Entry 8UT9 (electron microscopy, 3.30 A resolution); this record covers chains C and D of the 8 polymer chains in the assembly.

[Chain C]
Protein: Hemagglutinin HA1 chain
Source organism: Influenza A virus
UniProtKB: V5IRV0 (V5IRV0_9INFA); residues 1-316 here = UniProt positions 1-316
Sequence (317 residues; row label = number of the first residue in the row):
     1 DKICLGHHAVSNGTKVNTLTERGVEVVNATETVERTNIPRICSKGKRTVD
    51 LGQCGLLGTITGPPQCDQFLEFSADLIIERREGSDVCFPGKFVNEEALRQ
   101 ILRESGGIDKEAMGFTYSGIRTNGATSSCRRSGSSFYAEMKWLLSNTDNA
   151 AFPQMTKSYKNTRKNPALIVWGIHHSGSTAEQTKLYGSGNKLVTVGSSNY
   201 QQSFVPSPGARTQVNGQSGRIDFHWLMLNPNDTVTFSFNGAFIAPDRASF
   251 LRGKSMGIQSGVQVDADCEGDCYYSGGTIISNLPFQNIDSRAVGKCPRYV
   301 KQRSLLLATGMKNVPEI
Disordered / not traced: 317
Sequence notes: conflict Phe88 (Tyr in V5IRV0); expression tag (317)
Cystine bridges: Cys42-Cys268, Cys54-Cys66, Cys87-Cys129, Cys272-Cys296
Covalent attachments: N-acetylglucosamine (NAG) linked to Asn12, Asn28

[Chain D]
Protein: Hemagglutinin HA2 chain
Source organism: Influenza A virus
UniProtKB: A0A881CR78 (A0A881CR78_9INFA); residues -3 to 174 here correspond to UniProt positions 336-513 (UniProt number = residue number + 339)
Sequence (231 residues; numbered -3 to 227; the number before each row is that of its first residue; numbers below 1 keep their minus sign (Pro-3 is residue -3)):
    -3 PKGRGLFGAIAGFIENGWEGLIDGWYGFRHQNAQGEGTAADYKSTQSAID
    47 QITGKLNRLIEKTNQQFELIDNEFTEVEKQIGNVINWTRDSITEVWSYNA
    97 ELLVAMENQHTIDLADSEMDKLYERVKRQLRENAEEDGTGCFEIFHKCDD
   147 DCMASIRNNTYDHSKYREEAMQNRIQIDGSGYIPEAPRDGQAYVRKDGEW
   197 VLLSTFLGSGLNDIFEAQKIEWHEGHHHHHH
Disordered / not traced: -3 to 4, 172-227
Sequence notes: conflict Thr71 (Asn410 in A0A881CR78); expression tag (175-227)
Cystine bridges: Cys144-Cys148
Covalent attachments: N-acetylglucosamine (NAG) linked to Asn82, Asn154

[Interface between chain C and chain D]
Pairs across the interface (134; chain C residue first):
  Asp1(C) - Gln27(D)
  Asp1(C) - Glu139(D)
  Asp1(C) - Ile140(D)  hydrogen bond (backbone-backbone)
  Asp1(C) - Lys143(D)
  Lys2(C) - His26(D)
  Lys2(C) - Gln27(D)
  Lys2(C) - Asp133(D)  salt bridge
  Lys2(C) - Cys137(D)
  Lys2(C) - Phe138(D)
  Lys2(C) - Met149(D)
  Ile3(C) - Phe24(D)  hydrophobic
  Ile3(C) - Cys137(D)
  Ile3(C) - Phe138(D)  hydrogen bond (backbone-backbone)
  Ile3(C) - Ile140(D)  hydrophobic
  Ile3(C) - Met149(D)  hydrophobic
  Ile3(C) - Ile152(D)  hydrophobic
  Cys4(C) - Ile6(D)  hydrophobic
  Cys4(C) - Ala7(D)
  Cys4(C) - Gly8(D)
  Cys4(C) - Trp14(D)  hydrophobic
  Cys4(C) - Phe24(D)
  Cys4(C) - Arg25(D)  hydrogen bond (backbone-backbone)
  Cys4(C) - Cys137(D)  hydrophobic
  Leu5(C) - Gly8(D)
  Leu5(C) - Phe9(D)  hydrogen bond (backbone-backbone)
  Leu5(C) - Trp14(D)
  Leu5(C) - Gly23(D)
  Leu5(C) - Phe24(D)  hydrophobic
  Leu5(C) - Met115(D)  hydrophobic
  Leu5(C) - Leu118(D)  hydrophobic
  Leu5(C) - Tyr119(D)  hydrophobic
  Leu5(C) - Gly136(D)  hydrogen bond (backbone-backbone)
  Leu5(C) - Phe138(D)  hydrophobic
  Gly6(C) - Phe9(D)
  Gly6(C) - Trp14(D)
  Gly6(C) - Gly23(D)  hydrogen bond (backbone-backbone)
  Gly6(C) - Met115(D)
  His7(C) - Phe9(D)
  His7(C) - Gly13(D)
  His7(C) - Trp14(D)  hydrogen bond (backbone-backbone)
  His7(C) - Trp21(D)
  His8(C) - Trp14(D)
  His8(C) - Leu17(D)
  His8(C) - Gly20(D)
  His8(C) - Trp21(D)  hydrogen bond (backbone-backbone)
  Ala9(C) - Trp14(D)  hydrogen bond (backbone-backbone)
  Ala9(C) - Glu15(D)
  Val16(C) - Asn104(D)
  Asn17(C) - Ala101(D)
  Asn17(C) - Asn104(D)  hydrogen bond (backbone-side chain)
  Thr18(C) - Ala101(D)
  Thr18(C) - Gln105(D)
  Thr18(C) - Ile108(D)
  Leu19(C) - Ala101(D)
  Leu19(C) - Met102(D)  hydrophobic
  Leu19(C) - Gln105(D)
  Thr20(C) - Gln105(D)
  Val24(C) - Ile108(D)  hydrophobic
  Thr32(C) - Val100(D)
  Glu79(C) - Phe70(D)
  Arg80(C) - Phe70(D)
  Arg81(C) - Glu69(D)  salt bridge
  Arg81(C) - Phe70(D)
  Glu96(C) - Ile66(D)
  Glu96(C) - Asp67(D)
  Glu96(C) - Asn68(D)  hydrogen bond
  Glu96(C) - Val73(D)
  Arg99(C) - Asn68(D)
  Arg99(C) - Thr71(D)
  Gln100(C) - Leu65(D)
  Gln100(C) - Ile66(D)  hydrogen bond (side chain-backbone)
  Arg103(C) - Leu65(D)
  Arg103(C) - Asn68(D)
  Glu104(C) - Glu64(D)
  Lys254(C) - Gln62(D)  hydrogen bond
  Met256(C) - Gln62(D)
  Met256(C) - Glu64(D)
  Gln259(C) - Leu65(D)
  Gln259(C) - Asn68(D)  hydrogen bond
  Gln259(C) - Glu69(D)  hydrogen bond (side chain-backbone)
  Gln259(C) - Phe70(D)
  Ser260(C) - Phe70(D)
  Ser275(C) - Glu69(D)  hydrogen bond
  Asn282(C) - Ile56(D)
  Asn282(C) - Lys58(D)
  Pro284(C) - Leu55(D)
  Phe285(C) - Ala96(D)  hydrophobic
  Ser290(C) - Arg85(D)
  Arg291(C) - Leu65(D)
  Arg291(C) - Asp67(D)
  Arg291(C) - Asn68(D)
  Arg291(C) - Glu69(D)
  Val293(C) - Phe63(D)
  Val293(C) - Leu65(D)  hydrophobic
  Gly294(C) - Gln62(D)
  Gly294(C) - Phe63(D)  hydrogen bond (backbone-backbone)
  Lys295(C) - Lys58(D)
  Lys295(C) - Thr59(D)
  Lys295(C) - Asn60(D)  hydrogen bond
  Arg298(C) - Thr59(D)
  Arg298(C) - Trp92(D)
  Tyr299(C) - Thr89(D)
  Tyr299(C) - Trp92(D)
  Val300(C) - Trp92(D)
  Val300(C) - Ser93(D)
  Val300(C) - Ala96(D)  hydrophobic
  Lys301(C) - Thr89(D)
  Lys301(C) - Glu90(D)  salt bridge
  Lys301(C) - Ser93(D)  hydrogen bond (backbone-side chain)
  Gln302(C) - Ser93(D)
  Gln302(C) - Glu97(D)  hydrogen bond
  Leu305(C) - Ala96(D)  hydrophobic
  Leu305(C) - Val100(D)  hydrophobic
  Leu306(C) - Val100(D)
  Leu306(C) - Asn104(D)  hydrogen bond (backbone-side chain)
  Leu307(C) - Leu52(D)  hydrophobic
  Leu307(C) - Leu55(D)  hydrophobic
  Leu307(C) - Glu103(D)
  Leu307(C) - Asn104(D)
  Ala308(C) - Asn104(D)  hydrogen bond (backbone-side chain)
  Ala308(C) - Thr107(D)
  Thr309(C) - Trp21(D)
  Thr309(C) - Ile48(D)
  Gly310(C) - Trp21(D)
  Gly310(C) - Thr107(D)
  Met311(C) - Tyr22(D)
  Met311(C) - Ala111(D)  hydrophobic
  Val314(C) - Asn12(D)
  Val314(C) - Gly13(D)  hydrogen bond (backbone-backbone)
  Pro315(C) - Asn12(D)
  Pro315(C) - Gly13(D)
  Glu316(C) - Asn12(D)  hydrogen bond (backbone-side chain)
  Glu316(C) - Gly13(D)
  Glu316(C) - Glu15(D)  hydrogen bond (backbone-side chain)
Other interface residues (no listed pair), chain C (62 interface residues in all): Val26, Thr30, Glu95, Ser255, Gly257, Ile258, Asp271, Ser281, Cys296, Lys312
Other interface residues (no listed pair), chain D (68 interface residues in all): Asn28, Gln61, Leu99, Val122, Leu126

[Summary]
The interface between chain C and chain D involves 62 residues on one side and 68 on the other; the contacts
include 25 hydrogen bonds and 3 salt bridges. Polar contacts include Lys2(C)-Asp133(D), Arg81(C)-Glu69(D) and
Lys301(C)-Glu90(D). N-acetylglucosamine is covalently linked to Asn12(C) and Asn28(C).
Here chain C is Hemagglutinin HA1 chain and chain D is Hemagglutinin HA2 chain, both from Influenza A virus.
Entry 8UT9 (CryoEM structure of A/Shanghai/1/2013 H7 in complex with polyclonal Fab from mice immunized with
H7 stem ...) was determined by electron microscopy (same publication as 8UT4, 8UT6, 8UT7, 8UT8 and 8UWA).
